PDB entry 2JDN | X-ray diffraction, 1.30 A resolution | chains A and D of the 4 polymer chains in the assembly

[Chain A (and D)]
Protein: Fucose-binding lectin pa-iil
Source organism: Pseudomonas aeruginosa
Notes: chain D of this document is another copy of the same molecule, construct and numbering; everything in this record applies to it too
UniProt: Q9HYN5 (Q9HYN5_PSEAE); residues 0-114 here correspond to UniProt positions 1-115 (UniProt number = residue number + 1)
Sequence (115 residues; each row starts with the number of its first residue; numbering starts at 0):
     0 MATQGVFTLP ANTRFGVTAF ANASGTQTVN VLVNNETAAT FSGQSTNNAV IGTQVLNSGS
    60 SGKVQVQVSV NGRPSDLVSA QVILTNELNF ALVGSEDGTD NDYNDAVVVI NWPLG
Unresolved in the structure: 0
Differences from the reference sequence: engineered mutation Ala-22 (Ser23 in Q9HYN5)
Ion coordination: Ca2+ site 1: Asn-21, Asp-101, Asn-103, Asp-104 (together with alpha-L-fucopyranose) (shared with 1 residue of chain B); Ca2+ site 2: Glu-95, Asp-99, Asp-101, Asp-104 (together with alpha-L-fucopyranose); Ca2+ site 3: Gly-114 (together with methyl alpha-D-mannopyranoside) (shared with 4 residues of chain B)
Residues lining bound ligands: alpha-L-fucopyranose (FUC): Asn-21, Ala-22, Ser-23, Thr-45, Glu-95, Asp-96, Gly-97, Asp-99, Asp-101, Asn-103, Asp-104
What the authors report for this chain:
  - binding site for methyl alpha-D-mannopyranoside: Ser-23, Gly-24
  - conformationally variable residues (side-chain flip): Ser-23

[How chain A and chain D interact]
Contacting residue pairs (18):
  Ala-1(A) / Thr-84(D)
  Thr-2(A) / Thr-84(D)  hydrogen bond (backbone-side chain)
  Val-5(A) / Asn-85(D)
  Phe-6(A) / Asn-85(D)
  Thr-7(A) / Asn-85(D)  hydrogen bond
  Ala-79(A) / Ile-82(D)
  Gln-80(A) / Gln-80(D)
  Gln-80(A) / Val-81(D)
  Gln-80(A) / Ile-82(D)  hydrogen bond (backbone-backbone)
  Val-81(A) / Gln-80(D)
  Val-81(A) / Val-81(D)  hydrophobic
  Ile-82(A) / Ala-79(D)
  Ile-82(A) / Gln-80(D)  hydrogen bond (backbone-backbone)
  Thr-84(A) / Ala-1(D)
  Thr-84(A) / Thr-2(D)  hydrogen bond (side chain-backbone)
  Asn-85(A) / Val-5(D)
  Asn-85(A) / Phe-6(D)
  Asn-85(A) / Thr-7(D)  hydrogen bond
Interface residues without a listed pair, chain A (14 interface residues in all): Gln-3, Lys-62, Leu-83
Interface residues without a listed pair, chain D (13 interface residues in all): Gln-3, Leu-83

[Summary]
The interface between chain A and chain D involves 14 residues on one side and 13 on the other, with 6
hydrogen bonds. Polar pairs include Thr-2(A)/Thr-84(D), Thr-7(A)/Asn-85(D) and Gln-80(A)/Ile-82(D). Chain A
binds alpha-L-fucopyranose. From the paper: a binding site for methyl alpha-D-mannopyranoside at Ser-23(A) and
Gly-24(A); conformational variability at Ser-23(A).
Chain A and chain D are both Fucose-binding lectin pa-iil (Pseudomonas aeruginosa); the structure, Mutant
(S22A) of Pseudomonas aeruginosa lectin II (PA-IIL) complexed with methyl-a-L-mannopyranoside, was determined
by X-ray diffraction, deposited together with 2JDM, 2JDP, 2JDU and 2JDY.
